8J7T - chains C and E of the 6 polymer chains in the assembly; structure by electron microscopy, 2.20 A resolution.

Chain C:
Molecule: Light chain of YN7114-08 Fab
Source organism: Mus musculus
Notes: antibody fragment or engineered binder
Chain sequence (218 residues; numbered 1 to 218; the number before each row is that of its first residue):
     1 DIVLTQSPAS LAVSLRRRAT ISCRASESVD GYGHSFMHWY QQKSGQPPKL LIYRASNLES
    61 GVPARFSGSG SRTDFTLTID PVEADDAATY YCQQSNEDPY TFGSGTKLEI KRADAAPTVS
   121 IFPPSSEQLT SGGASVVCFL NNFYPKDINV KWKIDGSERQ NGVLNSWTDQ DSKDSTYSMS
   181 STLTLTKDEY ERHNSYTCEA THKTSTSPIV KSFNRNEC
Unresolved in the structure: 216-218
Cystine bridges: C23-C92, C138-C198

Chain E:
Molecule: Heavy chain of YN7114-08 Fab
Source organism: Mus musculus
Notes: antibody fragment or engineered binder
Chain sequence (234 residues; row label = number of the first residue in the row):
     1 EVQLQESGPG LVAPSQSLSI TCTVSGFSLT NYAVHWVRQS PGKGLEWLGV IWSNGRTDYN
    61 AAFISRLSIS KDNSKSQVFF KMNSLQADDT AIYYCARKLA YEGAMDYWGQ GTSVTVSSAK
   121 TTPPSVYPLA PGSAAQTNSM VTLGCLVKGY FPEPVTVTWN SGSLSSGVHT FPAVLQSDLY
   181 TLSSSVTVPS STWPSETVTC NVAHPASSTK VDKKIVPRDC GCKPCICTVP EVSS
Unresolved in the structure: 219-234
Cystine bridges: C22-C95, C145-C200

Interface between chain C and chain E:
Residue-residue contacts (70; chain C residue first):
  H38(C) - G103(E)
  H38(C) - A104(E)
  Y40(C) - A104(E)
  Y40(C) - M105(E)  hydrogen bond (side chain-backbone)
  Y40(C) - W108(E)
  Q42(C) - Q39(E)  hydrogen bond
  Q42(C) - Y94(E)
  P47(C) - Y94(E)  hydrophobic
  P47(C) - W108(E)  hydrophobic
  P47(C) - G109(E)
  P47(C) - Q110(E)
  P48(C) - Y94(E)
  P48(C) - W108(E)
  L50(C) - L99(E)  hydrophobic
  L50(C) - A104(E)  hydrophobic
  L50(C) - M105(E)
  L50(C) - D106(E)
  Y53(C) - L99(E)  hydrophobic
  Y53(C) - E102(E)
  R54(C) - E102(E)  salt bridge
  E59(C) - D106(E)
  Y91(C) - Q39(E)  hydrogen bond
  Y91(C) - L45(E)  hydrophobic
  Q93(C) - G103(E)  hydrogen bond (side chain-backbone)
  S95(C) - G103(E)
  D98(C) - W47(E)
  D98(C) - Y59(E)
  P99(C) - W47(E)  hydrophobic
  P99(C) - N60(E)
  Y100(C) - H35(E)
  Y100(C) - W47(E)
  Y100(C) - G103(E)
  F102(C) - V37(E)  hydrophobic
  F102(C) - L45(E)  hydrophobic
  F102(C) - M105(E)  hydrophobic
  S120(C) - T142(E)  hydrogen bond
  F122(C) - L129(E)
  F122(C) - A130(E)
  F122(C) - P131(E)
  F122(C) - T142(E)
  F122(C) - L143(E)  hydrophobic
  P123(C) - A130(E)
  P123(C) - R218(E)
  S125(C) - Y127(E)
  S125(C) - P128(E)
  E127(C) - P128(E)
  Q128(C) - Y127(E)
  S131(C) - Y127(E)
  S135(C) - L146(E)
  S135(C) - K148(E)
  V137(C) - L129(E)  hydrophobic
  V137(C) - L146(E)  hydrophobic
  F139(C) - F171(E)  hydrophobic
  F139(C) - S183(E)
  F139(C) - S184(E)
  F139(C) - S185(E)
  N141(C) - S185(E)  hydrogen bond
  N142(C) - H169(E)
  L164(C) - V174(E)  hydrophobic
  S166(C) - F171(E)
  S166(C) - P172(E)  hydrogen bond (side chain-backbone)
  W167(C) - P172(E)
  T168(C) - T170(E)
  T168(C) - F171(E)
  T168(C) - P172(E)
  S178(C) - H169(E)
  S178(C) - F171(E)
  M179(C) - F171(E)
  S180(C) - F171(E)
  S180(C) - S183(E)  hydrogen bond
Other interface residues (no listed pair), chain C (39 interface residues in all): I121, N165, D171, T184
Other interface residues (no listed pair), chain E (40 interface residues in all): E46, D58, G132, G144, Q176

In short:
39 residues of chain C and 40 residues of chain E are in contact, with 8 hydrogen bonds and 1 salt bridge.
Polar pairs include R54(C)-E102(E), Y40(C)-M105(E) and Q42(C)-Q39(E).
Here chain C is Light chain of YN7114-08 Fab and chain E is Heavy chain of YN7114-08 Fab, both from Mus
musculus. Entry 8J7T (Cryo-EM structure of hZnT7-Fab complex in zinc-unbound state) was determined by electron
microscopy, deposited together with 8J7U, 8J7V, 8J7W, 8J7X, 8J7Y and 8J80.
